PDB entry 4YLO | X-ray diffraction, 6.00 A resolution (low resolution: residue-level contacts below are approximate; hydrogen-bond / salt-bridge calls are withheld) | chains C and 1 of the 9 polymer chains in the assembly

# Chain C
Name: DNA-directed RNA polymerase subunit beta
Source organism: Escherichia coli
Notes: EC 2.7.7.6
Reference sequence: A7ZUK1 (RPOB_ECO24); residues 1-1342 here = UniProt positions 1-1342
Sequence (1342 residues; row label = number of the first residue in the row):
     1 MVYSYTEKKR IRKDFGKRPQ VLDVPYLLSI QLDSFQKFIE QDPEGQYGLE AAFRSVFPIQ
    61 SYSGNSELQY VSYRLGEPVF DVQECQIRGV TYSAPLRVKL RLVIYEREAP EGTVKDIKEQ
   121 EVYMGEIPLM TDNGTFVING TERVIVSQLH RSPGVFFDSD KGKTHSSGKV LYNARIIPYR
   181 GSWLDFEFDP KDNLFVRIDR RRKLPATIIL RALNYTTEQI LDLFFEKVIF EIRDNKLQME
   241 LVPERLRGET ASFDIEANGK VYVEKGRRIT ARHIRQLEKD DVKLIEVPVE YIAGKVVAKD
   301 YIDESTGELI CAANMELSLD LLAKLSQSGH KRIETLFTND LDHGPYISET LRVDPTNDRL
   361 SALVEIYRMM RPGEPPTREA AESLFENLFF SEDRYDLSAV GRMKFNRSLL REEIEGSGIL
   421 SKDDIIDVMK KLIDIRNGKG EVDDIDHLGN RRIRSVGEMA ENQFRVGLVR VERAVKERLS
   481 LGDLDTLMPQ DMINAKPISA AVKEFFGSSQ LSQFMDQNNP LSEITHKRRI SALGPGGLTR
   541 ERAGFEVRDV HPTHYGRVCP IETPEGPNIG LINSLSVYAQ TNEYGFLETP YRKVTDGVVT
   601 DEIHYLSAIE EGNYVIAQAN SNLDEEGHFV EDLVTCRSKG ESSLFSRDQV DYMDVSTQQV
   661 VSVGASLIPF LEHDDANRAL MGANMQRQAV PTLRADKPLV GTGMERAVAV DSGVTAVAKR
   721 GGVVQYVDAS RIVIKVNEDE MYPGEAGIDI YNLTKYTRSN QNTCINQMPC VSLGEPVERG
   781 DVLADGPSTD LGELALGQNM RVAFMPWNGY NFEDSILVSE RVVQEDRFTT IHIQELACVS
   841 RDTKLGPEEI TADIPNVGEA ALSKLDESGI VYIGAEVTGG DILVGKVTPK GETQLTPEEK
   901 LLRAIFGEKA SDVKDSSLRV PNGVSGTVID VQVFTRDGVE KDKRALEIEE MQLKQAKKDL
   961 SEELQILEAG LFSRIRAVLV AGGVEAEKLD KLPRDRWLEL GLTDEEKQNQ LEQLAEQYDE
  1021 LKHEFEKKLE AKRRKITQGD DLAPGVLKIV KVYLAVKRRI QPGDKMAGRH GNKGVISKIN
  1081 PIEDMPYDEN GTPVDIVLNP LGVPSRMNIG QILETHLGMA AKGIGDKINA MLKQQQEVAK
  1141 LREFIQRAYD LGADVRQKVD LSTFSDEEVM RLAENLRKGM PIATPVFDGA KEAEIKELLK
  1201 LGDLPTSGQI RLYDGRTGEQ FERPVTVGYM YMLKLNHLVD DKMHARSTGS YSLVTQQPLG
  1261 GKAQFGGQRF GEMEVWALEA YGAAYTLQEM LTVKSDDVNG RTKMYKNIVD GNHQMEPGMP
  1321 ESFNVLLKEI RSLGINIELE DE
Unresolved in the structure: 1
UniProt features mapped onto this chain:
  - modified residue (N6-acetyllysine): Lys1022, Lys1200

# Chain 1
Molecule: NT strand DNA
Sequence (49 nucleotides; row label = number of the first residue in the row):
    12 ACTTGACATC CACCTCACGT ATGCTATAAT GTGTGCAGTC TGACGCGGC

# How chain C and chain 1 interact
Residue-residue contacts (16):
  Arg151(C) with DT50(1)
  Trp183(C) with DC47(1); DA48(1)
  Asp199(C) with DG46(1); DA48(1); DG49(1)
  Arg200(C) with DG49(1)
  Arg371(C) with DT43(1); DT45(1)
  Glu374(C) with DG42(1)
  Arg470(C) with DG46(1)
  Glu541(C) with DT50(1); DC51(1)
  Arg542(C) with DG49(1); DT50(1)
  Glu546(C) with DT50(1)
Also at the interface, not in a pair above, chain C (13 interface residues in all): Pro375, Arg473, Gly544
Also at the interface, not in a pair above, chain 1 (10 interface residues in all): DG44

# Summary
Chain C and chain 1 form an interface of 13 and 10 residues respectively.
Chain C is DNA-directed RNA polymerase subunit beta (Escherichia coli) and chain 1 is NT strand DNA; the
structure, E. coli Transcription Initiation Complex - 16-bp spacer and 4-nt RNA, was determined by X-ray
diffraction (same publication as 4YLN and 4YLP).
